Entry 3EBK (X-ray diffraction, 1.90 A resolution); this record covers chain A.

# Chain A
Protein: Allergen Bla g 4
From: Blattella germanica
UniProt: P54962 (BLG4_BLAGE); residues 1-176 here correspond to UniProt positions 7-182 (UniProt number = residue number + 6)
Amino-acid sequence (176 residues; numbered 1 to 176; the number before each row is that of its first residue):
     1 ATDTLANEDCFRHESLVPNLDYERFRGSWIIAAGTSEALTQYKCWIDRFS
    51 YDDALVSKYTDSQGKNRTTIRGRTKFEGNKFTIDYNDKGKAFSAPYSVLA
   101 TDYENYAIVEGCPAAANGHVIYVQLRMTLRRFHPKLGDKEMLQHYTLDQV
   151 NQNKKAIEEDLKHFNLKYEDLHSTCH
Not modelled in the structure: 1-6, 136-140
Differences from the reference sequence: conflict Leu125 (Ile131 in P54962), Met127 (Phe133 in P54962), Thr128 (Ser134 in P54962), Leu129 (Val135 in P54962), Leu142 (Ile148 in P54962), Asn153 (His159 in P54962)
Disulfides: Cys10-Cys112, Cys44-Cys175
Swiss-Prot annotation at these positions:
  - glycosylation: Asn66 (N-linked (GlcNAc...) asparagine)

# Overview
Chain A is Allergen Bla g 4 (Blattella germanica); the structure, Crystal structure of major allergens, Bla g
4 from cockroaches, was determined by X-ray diffraction (same publication as 3EBW).
